8OP1 - chains D and I of the 10 polymer chains in the assembly; structure by electron microscopy, 3.50 A resolution.

# Chain D
Protein: Nucleoprotein
Organism: Respiratory syncytial virus
UniProtKB: C3UPA9 (C3UPA9_9MONO); numbering as in UniProt (aligned over 2-379)
Sequence (378 residues; each row starts with the number of its first residue):
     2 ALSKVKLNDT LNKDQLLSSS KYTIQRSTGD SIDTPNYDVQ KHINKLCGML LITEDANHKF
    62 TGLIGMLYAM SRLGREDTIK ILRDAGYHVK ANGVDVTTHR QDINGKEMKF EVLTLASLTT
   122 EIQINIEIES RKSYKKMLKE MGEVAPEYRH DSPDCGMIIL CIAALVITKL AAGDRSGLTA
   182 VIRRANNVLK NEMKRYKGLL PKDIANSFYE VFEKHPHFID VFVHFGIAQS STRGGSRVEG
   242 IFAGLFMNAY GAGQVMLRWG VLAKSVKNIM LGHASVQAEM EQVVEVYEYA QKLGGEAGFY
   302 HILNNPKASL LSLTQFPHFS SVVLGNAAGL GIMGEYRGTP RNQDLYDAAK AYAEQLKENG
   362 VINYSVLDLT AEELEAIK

# Chain I
Molecule: 7-nt RNA strand
Organism: Respiratory syncytial virus
Sequence (7 nucleotides; numbered 1001 to 1007; the number before each row is that of its first residue):
  1001 CCCCCCC

# Interface between chain D and chain I
Contacting residue pairs - 29 pairs, chain D then chain I:
  Lys170(D) with C1006(I), salt bridge to the phosphate
  Ala172(D) with C1003(I), hydrogen bond to the sugar
  Ala173(D) with C1003(I), base contact
  Ala181(D) with C1006(I), phosphate contact
  Arg184(D) with C1006(I), salt bridge to the phosphate; C1007(I), salt bridge to the phosphate
  Arg185(D) with C1007(I), base contact
  Asn249(D) with C1007(I), hydrogen bond to the base
  Gly254(D) with C1003(I), phosphate contact; C1004(I), phosphate contact
  Gln255(D) with C1004(I), phosphate contact
  Val256(D) with C1004(I), phosphate contact; C1005(I), base contact
  His302(D) with C1002(I), sugar contact; C1003(I), sugar contact
  Ser310(D) with C1002(I), sugar contact
  Ser313(D) with C1002(I), phosphate contact; C1003(I), phosphate contact
  Thr315(D) with C1002(I), phosphate contact; C1003(I), hydrogen bond to the phosphate
  Ile333(D) with C1005(I), base contact
  Met334(D) with C1005(I), base contact
  Gly335(D) with C1005(I), hydrogen bond to the sugar
  Glu336(D) with C1005(I), hydrogen bond to the sugar
  Tyr337(D) with C1004(I), hydrogen bond to the phosphate; C1005(I), hydrogen bond to the sugar
  Arg338(D) with C1004(I), hydrogen bond to the sugar; C1005(I), salt bridge to the phosphate
  Gly339(D) with C1004(I), base contact
Other interface residues (no listed pair), chain D (26 interface residues in all): Thr169, Asn188, Trp260, Gln316, Arg342

# In short
26 residues of chain D face 6 of chain I across their interface, with 8 hydrogen bonds and 4 salt bridges.
Polar pairs include Asn249(D)-C1007(I), Ala172(D)-C1003(I) and Gly335(D)-C1005(I).
Here chain D is Nucleoprotein and chain I is a 7-nt RNA strand, both from Respiratory syncytial virus. Entry
8OP1 (Subsection of a helical nucleocapsid of the Respiratory Syncytial Virus) was determined by electron
microscopy together with 8OOU and 8OP2 from the same study.
